5N9Z - chains A and L of the 16 polymer chains in the assembly; structure by X-ray diffraction, 1.90 A resolution.

[Chain A]
Name: Ribulose bisphosphate carboxylase large chain
From: Thalassiosira hyalina
Notes: EC 4.1.1.39
Sequence (490 residues; each row starts with the number of its first residue):
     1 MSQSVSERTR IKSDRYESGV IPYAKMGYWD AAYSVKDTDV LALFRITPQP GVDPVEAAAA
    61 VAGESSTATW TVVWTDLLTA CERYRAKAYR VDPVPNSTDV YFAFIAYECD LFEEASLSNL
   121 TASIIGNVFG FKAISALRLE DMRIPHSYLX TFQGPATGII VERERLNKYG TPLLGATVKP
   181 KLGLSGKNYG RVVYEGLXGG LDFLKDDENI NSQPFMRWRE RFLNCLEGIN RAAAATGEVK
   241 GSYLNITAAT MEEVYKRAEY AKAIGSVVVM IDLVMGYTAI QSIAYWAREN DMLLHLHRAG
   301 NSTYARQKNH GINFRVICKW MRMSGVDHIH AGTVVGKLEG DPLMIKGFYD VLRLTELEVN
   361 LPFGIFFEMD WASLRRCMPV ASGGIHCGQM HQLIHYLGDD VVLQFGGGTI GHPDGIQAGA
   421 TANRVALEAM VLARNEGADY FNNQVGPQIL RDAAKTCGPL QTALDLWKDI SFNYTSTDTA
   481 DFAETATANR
Not modelled in the structure: 1-3, 485-490
Modified / non-standard residues: P48, P155 (4-hydroxyproline; HYP); C109 (S-hydroxycysteine; CSO); 8RE (3,4-dihydroxylysine) at position 150, LYO (4-hydroxy-lysine) at position 198; L174 (beta-hydroxyleucine; HLU); K205 (lysine nz-carboxylic acid; KCX); K346 (N-trimethyllysine; M3L)
Bound ions: Mg2+: K205, D207, E208 (together with 2-carboxyarabinitol-1,5-diphosphate)
Residues lining bound ligands:
  - 2-carboxyarabinitol-1,5-diphosphate (CAP), molecule 1: E64, T69, W70, N127
  - 2-carboxyarabinitol-1,5-diphosphate (CAP), molecule 2: T177, K179, K181, K205, D207, E208, H297, R298, H330, K337, L338, S382, G383, G384, Q404, F405, G406, G407
Reported in the primary citation:
  - post-translational modification sites: P48, C109, P155, K205, K346, C457

[Chain L]
Name: Ribulose-1,5-bisphosphate carboxylase/oxygenase small subunit
From: Thalassiosira hyalina
Sequence (139 residues; row label = number of the first residue in the row):
     1 MRLTQGCFSF LPDLTDQQIE KQVTYAMNRG WAMNVEWTDD PHPRNNYWEL WGLPLFDIKD
    61 PATVMFELNE ARKSCAAGYI RVNAFDASYG TESCVMSFIT NRPANEPGFY LDRTEGVGRQ
   121 VIYSIKSYSV QANPEGSRY

[Interface between chain A and chain L]
Contacting residue pairs - 20 pairs, chain A then chain L:
  G183(A) - E92(L)
  K187(A) - N46(L)
  K187(A) - Y47(L)  hydrogen bond (backbone-side chain)
  N188(A) - F85(L)
  G190(A) - Y47(L)
  R191(A) - E36(L)  salt bridge
  R191(A) - Y47(L)  hydrogen bond (backbone-side chain)
  R191(A) - W48(L)  hydrogen bond (side chain-backbone)
  R191(A) - L50(L)
  Y194(A) - E49(L)  hydrogen bond
  E195(A) - L50(L)
  LYO_198(A) - E49(L)
  N224(A) - N46(L)
  N224(A) - Y47(L)  hydrogen bond
  E227(A) - R44(L)
  E227(A) - N46(L)
  E227(A) - Y47(L)
  R231(A) - N45(L)  hydrogen bond
  R231(A) - Y47(L)  hydrogen bond (side chain-backbone)
  R231(A) - E49(L)  salt bridge
Also at the interface, not in a pair above, chain A (15 interface residues in all): G186, G228, P413, G415
Also at the interface, not in a pair above, chain L (13 interface residues in all): L53, C94, E135

[Overview]
15 residues of chain A face 13 of chain L across their interface; the contacts include 7 hydrogen bonds and 2
salt bridges. Polar contacts include R191(A)-E36(L), R231(A)-E49(L) and K187(A)-Y47(L). Bound to chain A:
2-carboxyarabinitol-1,5-diphosphate. K205(A), D207(A) and E208(A) form the Mg2+ site. The paper reports
modification sites P48(A), C109(A) and P155(A) among others.
Chain A is Ribulose bisphosphate carboxylase large chain and chain L is Ribulose-1,5-bisphosphate
carboxylase/oxygenase small subunit, both from Thalassiosira hyalina; the structure, Rubisco from
Thalassiosira hyalina, was determined by X-ray diffraction together with 5OYA, 6FTL and 5MZ2 from the same
study.
